9L3W - chains A and B of the 5 polymer chains in the assembly; structure by electron microscopy, 3.50 A resolution.

Chain A:
Name: Guanine nucleotide-binding protein G(i) subunit alpha-1
Source organism: Homo sapiens
Reference sequence: P63096 (GNAI1_HUMAN); numbering as in UniProt (aligned over 1-354)
Amino-acid sequence (354 residues; each row starts with the number of its first residue):
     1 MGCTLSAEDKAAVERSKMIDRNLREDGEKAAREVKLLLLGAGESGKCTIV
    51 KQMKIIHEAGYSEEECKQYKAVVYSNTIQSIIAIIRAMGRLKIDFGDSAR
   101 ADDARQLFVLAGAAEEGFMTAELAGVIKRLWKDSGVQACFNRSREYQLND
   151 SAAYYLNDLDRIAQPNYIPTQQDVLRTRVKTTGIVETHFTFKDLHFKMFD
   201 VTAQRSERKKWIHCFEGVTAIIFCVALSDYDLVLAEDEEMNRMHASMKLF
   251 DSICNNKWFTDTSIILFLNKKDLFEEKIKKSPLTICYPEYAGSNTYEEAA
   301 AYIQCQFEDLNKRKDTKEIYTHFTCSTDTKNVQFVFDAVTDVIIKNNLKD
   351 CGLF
Disordered / not traced: 1-5, 42-43, 56-182, 233-240, 288-294
Differences from the reference sequence: engineered mutation Cys47 (Ser in P63096), Thr202 (Gly in P63096), Ala203 (Gly in P63096), Ala245 (Glu in P63096), Ser326 (Ala in P63096)
UniProt features mapped onto this chain:
  - region: Lys35 to Lys46, Thr48 (G1 motif), Asp173 to Thr181 (G2 motif), Phe196 to Val201, Gln204, Arg205 (G3 motif), Ile265 to Asp272 (G4 motif), Thr324, Cys325, Thr327 to Thr329 (G5 motif)
  - binding site (GTP): Glu43 to Lys46, Thr48, Ser151, Leu175 to Thr181, Asp200, Val201, Gln204, Asn269 to Asp272
  - binding site (Mg(2+)): Thr181
  - modified residue: Arg178 (ADP-ribosylarginine), Gln204 (Deamidated glutamine), Cys351 (ADP-ribosylcysteine)
  - lipidation: Gly2 (N-myristoyl glycine), Cys3 (S-palmitoyl cysteine)
  - natural variant: Gly40 (G40C: In NEDHISB; G40R: In NEDHISB), Gly45 (G45D: In NEDHISB), Thr48 (T48I: In NEDHISB; T48K: In NEDHISB), Gln52 (Q52P: In NEDHISB), Ser75 (deletion: In NEDHISB; uncertain significance), Gln172 (deletion: In NEDHISB), Asp173 (D173V: In NEDHISB), Glu186 to Phe189 (deletion: In NEDHISB; uncertain significance), Cys224 (C224Y: In NEDHISB), Lys270 (K270N: In NEDHISB; K270R: In NEDHISB), Asp272 (D272G: In NEDHISB), Val332 (V332E: In NEDHISB; uncertain significance)
  - mutagenesis: Gly42 (G42R: Abolishes switch to an activated conformation and dissociation from beta and gamma subunits upon GTP binding. Abolishes interaction with RGS family members), Glu116 (E116L: Enhances interaction (inactive GDP-bound) with RGS14), Gln147 (Q147L: Enhances interaction (inactive GDP-bound) with RGS14)
Disulfide bonds: Cys47-Cys224

Chain B:
Name: Guanine nucleotide-binding protein G(I)/G(S)/G(T) subunit beta-1
Source organism: Homo sapiens
Reference sequence: P62873 (GBB1_HUMAN); numbering as in UniProt (aligned over 1-340)
Amino-acid sequence (340 residues; numbered 1 to 340; the number before each row is that of its first residue):
     1 MSELDQLRQEAEQLKNQIRDARKACADATLSQITNNIDPVGRIQMRTRRT
    51 LRGHLAKIYAMHWGTDSRLLVSASQDGKLIIWDSYTTNKVHAIPLRSSWV
   101 MTCAYAPSGNYVACGGLDNICSIYNLKTREGNVRVSRELAGHTGYLSCCR
   151 FLDDNQIVTSSGDTTCALWDIETGQQTTTFTGHTGDVMSLSLAPDTRLFV
   201 SGACDASAKLWDVREGMCRQTFTGHESDINAICFFPNGNAFATGSDDATC
   251 RLFDLRADQELMTYSHDNIICGITSVSFSKSGRLLLAGYDDFNCNVWDAL
   301 KADRAGVLAGHDNRVSCLGVTDDGMAVATGSWDSFLKIWN
Disordered / not traced: 1-5
UniProt features mapped onto this chain:
  - modified residue: Ser2 (N-acetylserine), His266 (Phosphohistidine)
  - natural variant: Leu30 (L30F: In MRD42; uncertain significance), Arg52 (R52G: In MRD42), Gly64 (G64V: In MRD42), Asp76 (D76E: In MRD42; D76G: In MRD42), Gly77 (G77S: In MRD42), Lys78 (K78R: In MRD42), Ile80 (I80N: In MRD42; I80T: In MRD42), His91 (H91R: In MRD42; uncertain significance), Ala92 (A92T: In MRD42), Pro94 (P94S: In MRD42), Leu95 (L95P: In MRD42), Arg96 (R96L: In MRD42), 5 further natural variant entries in UniProt

How chain A and chain B interact:
Residue-residue contacts (45):
  Asp9(A) with Asn88(B)
  Ala12(A) with Asn88(B)
  Val13(A) with Asn88(B)
  Arg15(A) with Val90(B), hydrogen bond (side chain-backbone); His91(B)
  Ser16(A) with Asn88(B); Lys89(B)
  Ile19(A) with Lys89(B); Val90(B); Ala92(B), hydrophobic
  Asp20(A) with Lys89(B)
  Leu23(A) with Gly53(B); Leu55(B); Lys78(B); Ile80(B), hydrophobic; Lys89(B)
  Gly27(A) with Leu55(B)
  Gly183(A) with Leu117(B); Asp118(B); Asn119(B), hydrogen bond (backbone-side chain)
  Ile184(A) with Trp99(B); Leu117(B)
  Phe199(A) with Trp99(B), hydrophobic
  Gln204(A) with Leu117(B), hydrogen bond (side chain-backbone); Tyr145(B)
  Ser206(A) with Tyr145(B); Gly162(B); Asp186(B)
  Glu207(A) with Asp186(B), hydrogen bond (backbone-side chain)
  Lys210(A) with Tyr145(B); Met188(B); Asp228(B), salt bridge; Asn230(B), hydrogen bond; Asp246(B), salt bridge
  Trp211(A) with Leu117(B), hydrophobic; Tyr145(B)
  His213(A) with Lys57(B), hydrogen bond (backbone-side chain); Tyr59(B), hydrogen bond
  Cys214(A) with Tyr59(B); Trp99(B)
  Phe215(A) with Trp99(B), hydrophobic; Leu117(B), hydrophobic
  Glu216(A) with Lys57(B)
  Trp258(A) with Arg314(B); Trp332(B), hydrophobic
Also at the interface, not in a pair above, chain A (24 interface residues in all): Asp26, Ala203
Also at the interface, not in a pair above, chain B (30 interface residues in all): Gln75, Thr87, Met101, Thr143, Gly144, Cys204

In short:
24 residues of chain A and 30 residues of chain B are in contact; the contacts include 7 hydrogen bonds and 2
salt bridges. Among the polar pairs are Lys210(A)-Asp228(B), Lys210(A)-Asp246(B) and Arg15(A)-Val90(B).
Here chain A is Guanine nucleotide-binding protein G(i) subunit alpha-1 and chain B is Guanine
nucleotide-binding protein G(I)/G(S)/G(T) subunit beta-1, both from Homo sapiens. Entry 9L3W (Cryo-EM
structure of the chemokine-like receptor 1 in complex with chemerin and Gi1) was determined by electron
microscopy together with 9L3Y from the same study.
